PDB entry 2ISG | X-ray diffraction, 2.00 A resolution | chain A

== Chain A ==
Name: Neurotoxin BoNT/A
Source organism: Clostridium botulinum
Notes: fragment: light chain
UniProt: Q7B8V4 (Q7B8V4_CLOBO); numbering as in UniProt (aligned over 2-420)
Chain sequence (421 residues; row label = number of the first residue in the row):
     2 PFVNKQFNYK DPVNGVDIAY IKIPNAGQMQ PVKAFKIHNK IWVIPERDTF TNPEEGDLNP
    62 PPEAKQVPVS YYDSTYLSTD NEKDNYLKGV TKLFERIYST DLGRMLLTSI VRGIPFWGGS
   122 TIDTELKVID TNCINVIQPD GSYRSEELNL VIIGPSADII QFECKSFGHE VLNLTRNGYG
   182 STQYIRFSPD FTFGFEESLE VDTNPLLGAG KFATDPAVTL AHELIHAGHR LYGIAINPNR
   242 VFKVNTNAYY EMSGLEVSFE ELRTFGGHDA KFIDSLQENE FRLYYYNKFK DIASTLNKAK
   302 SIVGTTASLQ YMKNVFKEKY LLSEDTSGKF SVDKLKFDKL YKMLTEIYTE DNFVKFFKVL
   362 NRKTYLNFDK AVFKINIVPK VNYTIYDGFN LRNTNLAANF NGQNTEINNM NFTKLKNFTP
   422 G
Not modelled in the structure: 418-422
Construct notes: cloning artifact (421-422)
Ion coordination: Ni2+ site 1: E64 (shared with 1 residue of chain B); Zn2+: H223, H227, E262; Ni2+ site 2: K272 (shared with 1 residue of chain B)

== Summary ==
The Zn2+ site is built by H223, H227 and E262.
Chain A is Neurotoxin BoNT/A (Clostridium botulinum); the structure, Botulinum Neurotoxin A Light Chain WT
Crystal Form B, was determined by X-ray diffraction, deposited together with 2ISE and 2ISH.
